Entry 5HGG (X-ray diffraction, 1.97 A resolution); this record covers chains S and T of the 4 polymer chains in the assembly.

Chain S (and T):
Protein: Camelid Derived Antibody Fragment, Nb4
Organism: Vicugna pacos
Notes: antibody fragment or engineered binder; chain T of this document is another copy of the same molecule, construct and numbering; everything in this record applies to it too
Amino-acid sequence (128 residues; row label = number of the first residue in the row):
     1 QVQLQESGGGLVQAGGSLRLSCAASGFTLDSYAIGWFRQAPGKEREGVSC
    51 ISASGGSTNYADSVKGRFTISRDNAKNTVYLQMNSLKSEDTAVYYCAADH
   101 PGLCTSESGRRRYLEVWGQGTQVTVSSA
Disulfide bonds: Cys22-Cys96, Cys50-Cys104
Ligand contacts:
  - TWN ((3S)-3-[(2S,3S,4R)-3,4-dimethyltetrahydrofuran-2-yl]butyl laurate), molecule 1: Phe37, Arg45, Gly47, Val48, Ser49, Cys50, Asn59, Tyr60, Ala61, His100, Pro101, Gly102, Leu103, Glu115, Trp117
  - TWN, molecule 2: Arg45, Tyr95, Trp117
What the authors report for this chain:
  - contacts within the chain: Asp99-Arg111 (salt bridge), Arg111-Tyr113 (cation-pi contact), Gly109-Tyr113, Ser106-Tyr113 (hydrogen bond)
  - mutagenesis - D99A (>4000-fold): decreased binding to Urokinase-type plasminogen activator
  - mutagenesis - D99A: decreased binding to uPA S195A
  - mutagenesis - R110A, R111A: abolished binding to p-aminobenzamidine

Interface between chain S and chain T:
Pairs across the interface (12; chain S residue first):
  Gln39(S) - Glu107(T)  hydrogen bond
  Pro41(S) - Glu107(T)
  Gly42(S) - Glu107(T)  hydrogen bond (backbone-side chain)
  Glu44(S) - Phe37(T)
  Glu44(S) - Glu46(T)
  Glu44(S) - Gly47(T)  hydrogen bond (side chain-backbone)
  Arg45(S) - Arg45(T)
  Glu46(S) - Glu44(T)
  Gly47(S) - Glu44(T)  hydrogen bond (backbone-side chain)
  Glu107(S) - Gln39(T)  hydrogen bond
  Glu107(S) - Pro41(T)
  Glu107(S) - Gly42(T)  hydrogen bond (side chain-backbone)

In short:
Chain S and chain T form an interface of 8 and 9 residues respectively; the contacts include 6 hydrogen bonds.
Polar contacts include Gln39(S)-Glu107(T), Gly42(S)-Glu107(T) and Glu44(S)-Gly47(T). The paper reports that
R110A and R111A of chain S abolish binding to p-aminobenzamidine; contacts within the chain involving
Arg111(S), Asp99(S) and Tyr113(S) among others.
Both chains are Camelid Derived Antibody Fragment, Nb4 (Vicugna pacos). Entry 5HGG (Crystal structure of uPA
in complex with a camelid-derived antibody fragment) was determined by X-ray diffraction (same publication as
5HDO).
